PDB entry 6GHD | X-ray diffraction, 2.10 A resolution | chains D and E of the 4 polymer chains in the assembly

== Chain D (and E) ==
Protein: Barrier-to-autointegration factor
From: Homo sapiens
Notes: chain E of this document is another copy of the same molecule, construct and numbering; everything in this record applies to it too
UniProt: O75531 (BAF_HUMAN); residue numbers follow UniProt; this construct covers 2-89
Amino-acid sequence (88 residues; each row starts with the number of its first residue):
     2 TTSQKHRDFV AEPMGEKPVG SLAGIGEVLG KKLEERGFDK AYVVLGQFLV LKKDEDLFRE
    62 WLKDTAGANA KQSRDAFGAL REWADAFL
Disordered / not traced: 2 (chain E: fully traced)
Construct notes: engineered mutation Ala67 (Cys in O75531), Ala77 (Cys in O75531), Ala80 (Cys in O75531), Ala85 (Cys in O75531)
Swiss-Prot annotation at these positions:
  - modified residue: Thr2 (Microbial infection: Phosphothreonine), Thr3 (Microbial infection: Phosphothreonine), Ser4 (Phosphoserine)
From the paper describing this entry:
  - disease-associated variants - A12T: decreased binding to Prelamin-A/C

== How chain D and chain E interact ==
Pairs across the interface (34; chain D residue first):
  Pro14(D) - Leu89(E)
  Met15(D) - Leu89(E)  hydrogen bond (backbone-backbone)
  Gly16(D) - Leu89(E)  hydrogen bond (backbone-backbone)
  Glu17(D) - Lys54(E)  salt bridge
  Gly38(D) - Lys53(E)
  Asp40(D) - Lys53(E)  salt bridge
  Tyr43(D) - Leu50(E)
  Tyr43(D) - Lys53(E)
  Tyr43(D) - Lys54(E)
  Val44(D) - Leu50(E)
  Val44(D) - Val51(E)
  Leu46(D) - Leu50(E)  hydrophobic
  Leu46(D) - Leu89(E)  hydrophobic
  Gly47(D) - Gly47(E)
  Gly47(D) - Leu50(E)
  Gly47(D) - Val51(E)
  Gln48(D) - Val51(E)
  Leu50(D) - Tyr43(E)
  Leu50(D) - Leu46(E)  hydrophobic
  Leu50(D) - Gly47(E)
  Val51(D) - Val44(E)
  Val51(D) - Gly47(E)
  Val51(D) - Gln48(E)
  Lys53(D) - Gly38(E)  hydrogen bond (side chain-backbone)
  Lys53(D) - Asp40(E)  salt bridge
  Lys54(D) - Glu17(E)  salt bridge
  Lys54(D) - Tyr43(E)
  Trp84(D) - Leu89(E)  hydrophobic
  Leu89(D) - Pro14(E)
  Leu89(D) - Met15(E)  hydrogen bond (backbone-backbone)
  Leu89(D) - Gly16(E)  hydrogen bond (backbone-backbone)
  Leu89(D) - Tyr43(E)  hydrophobic
  Leu89(D) - Leu46(E)  hydrophobic
  Leu89(D) - Trp84(E)  hydrophobic
Other interface residues (no listed pair), chain D (18 interface residues in all): Phe88
Other interface residues (no listed pair), chain E (18 interface residues in all): Phe88

== Overview ==
The chain D/chain E interface involves 18 residues from each chain, with 5 hydrogen bonds and 4 salt bridges.
Polar pairs include Glu17(D)-Lys54(E), Asp40(D)-Lys53(E) and Lys53(D)-Gly38(E). From the paper: A12T of chain
D reduces binding to Prelamin-A/C.
Chain D and chain E are both Barrier-to-autointegration factor (Homo sapiens); the structure, Structural
analysis of the ternary complex between lamin A/C, BAF and emerin identifies an interface disrupted ..., was
determined by X-ray diffraction.
